Entry 6BJ8 (X-ray diffraction, 1.75 A resolution); this record covers chains H and C of the 5 polymer chains in the assembly.

Chain H:
Molecule: TCR 55 beta chain
Organism: Homo sapiens
UniProt: K7N5M4 (K7N5M4_HUMAN); residues 102-244 here correspond to UniProt positions 107-249 (UniProt number = residue number + 5)
Amino-acid sequence (242 residues; row label = number of the first residue in the row):
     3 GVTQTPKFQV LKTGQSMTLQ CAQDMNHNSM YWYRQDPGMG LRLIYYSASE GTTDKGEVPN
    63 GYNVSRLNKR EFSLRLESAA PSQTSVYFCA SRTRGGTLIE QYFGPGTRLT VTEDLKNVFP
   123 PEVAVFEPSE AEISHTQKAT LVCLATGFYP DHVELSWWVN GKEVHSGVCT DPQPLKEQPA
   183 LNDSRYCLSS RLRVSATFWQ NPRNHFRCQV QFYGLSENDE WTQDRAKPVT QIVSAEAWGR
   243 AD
Sequence notes: engineered mutation Cys189 (Ala194 in K7N5M4)
Cystine bridges: Cys23-Cys91, Cys145-Cys210

Chain C:
Molecule: Val-pro-leu-thr-glu-asp-ala-glu-leu
Amino-acid sequence (9 residues; numbered 1 to 9; the number before each row is that of its first residue):
     1 VPLTEDAEL

Interface between chain H and chain C:
Pairs across the interface (9; chain H residue first):
  Asn30(H) with Glu8(C), hydrogen bond
  Arg94(H) with Glu5(C), salt bridge
  Arg96(H) with Glu5(C); Asp6(C); Ala7(C)
  Gly97(H) with Glu5(C), hydrogen bond (backbone-side chain); Asp6(C); Ala7(C)
  Ile101(H) with Glu5(C)
Also at the interface, not in a pair above, chain H (6 interface residues in all): Thr95
Interface features reported in the paper:
  - specific contacts: Arg94(H)-Glu5(C) (salt bridge), Arg96(H)-Glu5(C)

In short:
Chain H and chain C form an interface of 6 and 4 residues respectively; the contacts include 2 hydrogen bonds
and 1 salt bridge. Polar pairs include Arg94(H)-Glu5(C), Asn30(H)-Glu8(C) and Gly97(H)-Glu5(C). The authors
report a salt bridge between Arg94(H) and Glu5(C); a contact between Arg96(H) and Glu5(C).
Chain H is TCR 55 beta chain (Homo sapiens) and chain C is Val-pro-leu-thr-glu-asp-ala-glu-leu; the structure,
TCR55 in complex with Pep20/HLA-B35, was determined by X-ray diffraction together with 6BJ2 and 6BJ3 from the
same study.
